8ENM - chains B and C of the 4 polymer chains in the assembly; structure by electron microscopy, 2.14 A resolution.

Chain B:
Molecule: Nitrogenase molybdenum-iron protein beta chain
Source organism: Azotobacter vinelandii
Notes: EC 1.18.6.1
UniProtKB: P07329 (NIFK_AZOVI); numbering as in UniProt (aligned over 1-523)
Amino-acid sequence (523 residues; each row starts with the number of its first residue):
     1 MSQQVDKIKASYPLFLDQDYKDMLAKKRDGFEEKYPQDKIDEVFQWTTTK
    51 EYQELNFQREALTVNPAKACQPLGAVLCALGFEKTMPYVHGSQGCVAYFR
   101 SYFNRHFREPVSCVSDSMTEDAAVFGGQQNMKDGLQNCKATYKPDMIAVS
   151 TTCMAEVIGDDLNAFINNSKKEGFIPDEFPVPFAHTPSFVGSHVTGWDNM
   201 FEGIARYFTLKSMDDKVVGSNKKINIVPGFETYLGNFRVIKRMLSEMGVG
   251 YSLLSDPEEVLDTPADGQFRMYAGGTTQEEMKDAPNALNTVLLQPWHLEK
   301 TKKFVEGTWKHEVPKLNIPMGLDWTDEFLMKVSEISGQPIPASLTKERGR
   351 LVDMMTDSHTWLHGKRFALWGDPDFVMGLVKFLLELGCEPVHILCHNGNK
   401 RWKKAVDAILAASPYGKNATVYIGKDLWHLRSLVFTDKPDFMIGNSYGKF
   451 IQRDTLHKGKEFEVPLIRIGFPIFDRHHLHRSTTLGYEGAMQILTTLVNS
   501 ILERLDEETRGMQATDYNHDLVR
Unresolved in the structure: 1
Metal / ion sites: fe(8)-S(7) cluster Fe: C70, C95, C153 (shared with 3 residues of chain A); Fe ion site 1: R108, E109 (shared with 2 residues of chain D); Fe ion site 2: D353, D357 (shared with 2 residues of chain D)
Small-molecule neighbours: fe(8)-S(7) cluster (CLF): C70, P72, S92, G94, C95, Y98, F99, T152, C153, S188
UniProt features mapped onto this chain:
  - binding site ([8Fe-7S] cluster): C70, C95, C153, S188

Chain C:
Molecule: Nitrogenase molybdenum-iron protein alpha chain
Source organism: Azotobacter vinelandii
Notes: EC 1.18.6.1
UniProtKB: P07328 (NIFD_AZOVI); numbering as in UniProt (aligned over 1-492)
Amino-acid sequence (492 residues; row label = number of the first residue in the row):
     1 MTGMSREEVESLIQEVLEVYPEKARKDRNKHLAVNDPAVTQSKKCIISNK
    51 KSQPGLMTIRGCAYAGSKGVVWGPIKDMIHISHGPVGCGQYSRAGRRNYY
   101 IGTTGVNAFVTMNFTSDFQEKDIVFGGDKKLAKLIDEVETLFPLNKGISV
   151 QSECPIGLIGDDIESVSKVKGAELSKTIVPVRCEGFRGVSQSLGHHIAND
   201 AVRDWVLGKRDEDTTFASTPYDVAIIGDYNIGGDAWSSRILLEEMGLRCV
   251 AQWSGDGSISEIELTPKVKLNLVHCYRSMNYISRHMEEKYGIPWMEYNFF
   301 GPTKTIESLRAIAAKFDESIQKKCEEVIAKYKPEWEAVVAKYRPRLEGKR
   351 VMLYIGGLRPRHVIGAYEDLGMEVVGTGYEFAHNDDYDRTMKEMGDSTLL
   401 YDDVTGYEFEEFVKRIKPDLIGSGIKEKFIFQKMGIPFREMHSWDYSGPY
   451 HGFDGFAIFARDMDMTLNNPCWKKLQAPWEASEGAEKVAASA
Unresolved in the structure: 1-3, 481-492
Metal / ion sites: fe(8)-S(7) cluster Fe: C62, C88, C154 (shared with 3 residues of chain D); Fe ion near C275 (its only coordinating residue here)
Small-molecule neighbours:
  - fe(8)-S(7) cluster (CLF): C62, Y64, P85, V86, G87, C88, Y91, E153, C154, G185
  - 3-hydroxy-3-carboxy-adipic acid (HCA): A65, G95, R96, Q191, G424, I425, K426, E440, H442
  - ICS (iron-sulfur-molybdenum cluster with interstitial carbon): V70, R96, Q191, H195, Y229, I231, C275, R277, S278, I355, G356, G357, L358, R359, P360, F381, M441, H442
UniProt features mapped onto this chain:
  - binding site ([8Fe-7S] cluster): C62, C88, C154
  - binding site ([7Fe-Mo-9S-C-homocitryl] cluster): C275, H442
  - mutagenesis: H195 (H195Q: No nitrogenase activity)

How chain B and chain C interact:
Pairs across the interface - 53 pairs, chain B then chain C:
  L322(B) - K474(C)
  D323(B) - K474(C)  salt bridge
  D326(B) - P478(C)
  D326(B) - W479(C)
  M330(B) - P478(C)  hydrophobic
  M330(B) - W479(C)  hydrophobic
  I340(B) - W479(C)  hydrophobic
  T345(B) - W479(C)  hydrogen bond
  T345(B) - E480(C)
  R348(B) - K474(C)  hydrogen bond (side chain-backbone)
  R348(B) - L475(C)
  R348(B) - Q476(C)
  R348(B) - A477(C)
  R348(B) - P478(C)
  R348(B) - W479(C)
  V352(B) - K474(C)
  V352(B) - L475(C)  hydrophobic
  D353(B) - K433(C)  salt bridge
  T356(B) - Q432(C)  hydrogen bond (backbone-side chain)
  T356(B) - C471(C)
  T356(B) - W472(C)
  D357(B) - F429(C)
  D357(B) - Q432(C)
  H359(B) - M465(C)
  H359(B) - T466(C)  hydrogen bond
  H359(B) - N469(C)
  T360(B) - R439(C)
  T360(B) - M465(C)
  W361(B) - Y446(C)
  H363(B) - M465(C)
  H363(B) - N469(C)
  L384(B) - P470(C)
  E385(B) - P470(C)
  G387(B) - P470(C)
  Y415(B) - N468(C)
  Y415(B) - P470(C)
  Y487(B) - W479(C)
  M512(B) - T103(C)
  M512(B) - T104(C)
  Q513(B) - G102(C)
  Q513(B) - T103(C)  hydrogen bond
  Q513(B) - N107(C)
  D516(B) - G102(C)
  Y517(B) - Y99(C)
  Y517(B) - Y100(C)
  N518(B) - R97(C)
  N518(B) - Y99(C)  hydrogen bond
  D520(B) - R97(C)  salt bridge
  D520(B) - Y99(C)  hydrogen bond
  L521(B) - R93(C)
  L521(B) - A94(C)  hydrophobic
  V522(B) - Y446(C)
  R523(B) - Y446(C)
Also at the interface, not in a pair above, chain B (31 interface residues in all): L329, M355
Also at the interface, not in a pair above, chain C (30 interface residues in all): I101, W236

Summary:
31 residues of chain B and 30 residues of chain C are in contact; the contacts include 7 hydrogen bonds and 3
salt bridges. Among the polar pairs are D323(B)-K474(C), D353(B)-K433(C) and D520(B)-R97(C). Chain B binds
fe(8)-S(7) cluster.
Chain B is Nitrogenase molybdenum-iron protein beta chain and chain C is Nitrogenase molybdenum-iron protein
alpha chain, both from Azotobacter vinelandii; the structure, CryoEM structure of the high pH nitrogenase
MoFe-protein under non-turnover conditions, was determined by electron microscopy together with 8CRS, 8DBX,
8ENL, 8ENN and 8ENO from the same study.
